Entry 9FI8 (electron microscopy, 3.60 A resolution); this record covers chains HC and bN of the 28 polymer chains in the assembly.

Chain HC:
Name: uS10m
Organism: Toxoplasma gondii
UniProtKB: S8F4G4 (S8F4G4_TOXGM); residues 1-238 here correspond to UniProt positions 2-239 (UniProt number = residue number + 1)
Chain sequence (238 residues; each row starts with the number of its first residue):
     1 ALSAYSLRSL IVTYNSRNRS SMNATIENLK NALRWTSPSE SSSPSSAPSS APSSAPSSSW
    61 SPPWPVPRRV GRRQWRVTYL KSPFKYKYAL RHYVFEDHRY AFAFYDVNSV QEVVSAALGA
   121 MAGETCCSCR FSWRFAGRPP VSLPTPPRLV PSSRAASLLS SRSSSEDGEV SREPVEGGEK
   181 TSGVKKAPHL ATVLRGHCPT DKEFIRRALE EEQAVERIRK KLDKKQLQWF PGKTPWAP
Unresolved in the structure: 61-81, 155-190

Chain bN:
Molecule: Ssub-ssu
Organism: Toxoplasma gondii
Sequence (58 nucleotides; row label = number of the first residue in the row):
    62 UAGACUAGCG UUGGAGCACA UUGUUUCAUU CGAUAGUCCA CGCUCAAUCU UACCAUAC

How chain HC and chain bN interact:
Residue-residue contacts (16; chain HC residue first):
  Ser-57(HC) with U105(bN), hydrogen bond to the base
  Pro-83(HC) with U98(bN), base contact; G103(bN), sugar contact
  Phe-84(HC) with C92(bN), sugar contact; U98(bN), hydrogen bond to the sugar; C102(bN), sugar contact; G103(bN), base contact
  Lys-85(HC) with U98(bN), hydrogen bond to the sugar; C102(bN), phosphate contact; G103(bN), phosphate contact
  Tyr-86(HC) with G97(bN), hydrogen bond to the base; C99(bN), phosphate contact
  Lys-87(HC) with A101(bN), phosphate contact; C102(bN), salt bridge to the phosphate; G103(bN), salt bridge to the phosphate; U105(bN), salt bridge to the phosphate
Other interface residues (no listed pair), chain HC (9 interface residues in all): Ser-58, Ser-59, Ser-82
Other interface residues (no listed pair), chain bN (9 interface residues in all): C100

Overview:
Chain HC and chain bN each contribute 9 residues to their interface, with 4 hydrogen bonds and 3 salt bridges.
Polar contacts include Ser-57(HC)/U105(bN), Tyr-86(HC)/G97(bN) and Phe-84(HC)/U98(bN).
Here chain HC is uS10m and chain bN is Ssub-ssu, both from Toxoplasma gondii. Entry 9FI8 (SSU(head) structure
derived from the SSU sample of the mitoribosome from T. gondii) was determined by electron microscopy together
with 9FIA from the same study.
